Entry 3F0A (X-ray diffraction, 2.50 A resolution); this record covers chain A.

# Chain A
Protein: N-acetyltransferase
From: Thermoplasma acidophilum
UniProt: Q9HL57 (Q9HL57_THEAC); numbering as in UniProt (aligned over 1-159)
Amino-acid sequence (162 residues; row label = number of the first residue in the row; numbers below 1 keep their minus sign (Ser-2 is residue -2)):
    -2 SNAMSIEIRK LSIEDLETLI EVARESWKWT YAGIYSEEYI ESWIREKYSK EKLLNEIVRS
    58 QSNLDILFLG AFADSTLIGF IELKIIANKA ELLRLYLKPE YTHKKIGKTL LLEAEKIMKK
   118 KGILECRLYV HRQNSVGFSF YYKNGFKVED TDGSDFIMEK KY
Unresolved in the structure: -2 to 0
Sequence notes: expression tag (-2 to 0)
Modified / non-standard residues: Mse1 (selenomethionine; parent Met); Mse115 (selenomethionine; parent Met); Mse155 (selenomethionine; parent Met)
Ion coordination: Ni2+: His100 (together with acetyl coenzyme A)
Ligand contacts: acetyl coenzyme A (ACO): Ser23, Trp26, Thr27, Tyr28, Leu89, Leu90, Arg91, Leu92, Tyr93, Leu94, Thr99, His100, Lys101, Lys102, Ile103, Gly104, Lys105, Leu125, Tyr126, Val127, Asn131, Val133, Gly134, Ser136, Phe137, Tyr138, Lys140
UniProt features mapped onto this chain:
  - active site: Tyr138 (Proton donor)
  - binding site (acetyl-CoA): Leu92 to Leu94, Thr99 to Gly104, Asn131, Ser136, Lys140
  - site: Gly142 (May have an important role in the acetylation of the polyamine)
What the authors report for this chain:
  - binding site for acetyl coenzyme A: Leu92, Thr99, His100, Lys102, Ile103, Gly104, Asn131, Ser136, Lys140
  - contacts within the chain: Glu53-Arg91 (salt bridge), Glu79-Arg91 (salt bridge)

# Summary
Bound to chain A: acetyl coenzyme A. UniProt lists active-site residue Tyr138 and 12 acetyl-CoA-binding
residues. The paper reports a binding site for acetyl coenzyme A at Leu92, Thr99 and His100 among others;
contacts within the chain involving Glu53, Arg91 and Glu79.
Chain A is N-acetyltransferase (Thermoplasma acidophilum); the structure, Structure of a putative
n-acetyltransferase (ta0374) in complex with acetyl-coa from thermoplasma acidophilum, was determined by X-ray
diffraction together with 3NE7, 3K9U and 3FIX from the same study.
